8B8R - chains B and D of the 5 polymer chains in the assembly; structure by electron microscopy, 3.10 A resolution.

== Chain B ==
Molecule: VP2
Source organism: Echovirus E11
Sequence (262 residues; numbered 1 to 262; the number before each row is that of its first residue):
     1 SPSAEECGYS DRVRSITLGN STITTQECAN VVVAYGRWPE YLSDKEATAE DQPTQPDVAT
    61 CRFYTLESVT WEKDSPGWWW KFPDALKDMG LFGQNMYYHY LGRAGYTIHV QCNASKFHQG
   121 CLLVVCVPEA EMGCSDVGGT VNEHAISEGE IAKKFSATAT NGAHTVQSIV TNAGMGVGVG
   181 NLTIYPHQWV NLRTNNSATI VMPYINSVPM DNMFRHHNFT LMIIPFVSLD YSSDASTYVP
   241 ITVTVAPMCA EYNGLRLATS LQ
Not modelled in the structure: 1-9, 262
From the paper describing this entry:
  - specificity-determining residues: Gly162

== Chain D ==
Molecule: VP4
Source organism: Echovirus E11
Sequence (69 residues; numbered 1 to 69; the number before each row is that of its first residue):
     1 MGAQVSTQKT GAHETGLNAS GNSIIHYTNI NYYKDAASNS ANRQDFTQDP GKFTEPVKDI
    61 MIKSMPALN
Not modelled in the structure: 16-24

== Chain B / chain D interface ==
Pairs across the interface (21; chain B residue first):
  Ser10(B) - Asn69(D)
  Asp11(B) - Asn69(D)  hydrogen bond (backbone-backbone)
  Arg12(B) - Asn69(D)  hydrogen bond
  Arg14(B) - Lys58(D)
  Arg14(B) - Asp59(D)  salt bridge
  Ala29(B) - Leu68(D)
  Asn30(B) - Val57(D)
  Asn30(B) - Lys58(D)  hydrogen bond (side chain-backbone)
  Asn30(B) - Asp59(D)  hydrogen bond (side chain-backbone)
  Val31(B) - Val57(D)
  Val31(B) - Lys58(D)  hydrogen bond (backbone-backbone)
  Val32(B) - Pro56(D)
  Val32(B) - Val57(D)  hydrophobic
  Val33(B) - Pro56(D)  hydrogen bond (backbone-backbone)
  Val33(B) - Lys58(D)
  Ala34(B) - Lys52(D)
  Ala34(B) - Pro56(D)
  Tyr35(B) - Lys52(D)
  Tyr35(B) - Phe53(D)  hydrophobic
  Trp38(B) - Lys58(D)
  Thr194(B) - Leu68(D)
Also at the interface, not in a pair above, chain B (15 interface residues in all): Cys28, Gly36
Also at the interface, not in a pair above, chain D (9 interface residues in all): Met61

== Summary ==
15 residues of chain B face 9 of chain D across their interface, with 6 hydrogen bonds and 1 salt bridge.
Polar contacts include Arg14(B)-Asp59(D), Asp11(B)-Asn69(D) and Arg12(B)-Asn69(D). From the paper: the
specificity determinant Gly162(B).
Here chain B is VP2 and chain D is VP4, both from Echovirus E11. Entry 8B8R (Complex of Echovirus 11 with its
attaching receptor decay-accelerating factor (CD55)) was determined by electron microscopy (same publication
as 8B9F).
